PDB entry 7V05 | electron microscopy, 3.40 A resolution | chains G and X of the 29 polymer chains in the assembly

Chain G:
Name: 850 Fab Heavy Chain
Organism: Mus musculus
Notes: antibody fragment or engineered binder
Amino-acid sequence (226 residues; numbered 1 to 216 plus 10 insertion-coded residues; the number before each row is that of its first residue; a row labelled like 82A-82C holds insertion residues (82A, then the next letters in order)):
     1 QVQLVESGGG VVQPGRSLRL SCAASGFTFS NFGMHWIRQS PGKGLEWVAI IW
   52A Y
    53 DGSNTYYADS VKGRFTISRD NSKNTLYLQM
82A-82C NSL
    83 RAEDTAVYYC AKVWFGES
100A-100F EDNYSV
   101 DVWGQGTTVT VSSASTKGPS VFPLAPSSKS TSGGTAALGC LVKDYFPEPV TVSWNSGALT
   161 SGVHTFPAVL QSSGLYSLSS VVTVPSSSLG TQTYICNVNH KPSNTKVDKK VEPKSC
Not modelled in the structure: 215-216
Disulfides: Cys22-Cys92, Cys140-Cys196

Chain X:
Name: Circumsporozoite protein
Organism: Plasmodium falciparum
UniProt: Q7K740 (CSP_PLAF7); residues -104 to 260 here correspond to UniProt positions 20-384 (UniProt number = residue number + 124)
Amino-acid sequence (372 residues; each row starts with the number of its first residue; numbers below 1 keep their minus sign (Phe-104 is residue -104)):
  -104 FQEYQCYGSS SNTRVLNELN YDNAGTNLYN ELEMNYYGKQ ENWYSLKKNS RSLGENDDGN
   -44 NEDNEKLRKP KHKKLKQPAD GNPDPNANPN VDPNANPNVD PNANPNVDPN ANPNANPNAN
    16 PNANPNANPN ANPNANPNAN PNANPNANPN ANPNANPNAN PNANPNANPN ANPNANPNAN
    76 PNANPNANPN ANPNANPNAN PNANPNANPN ANPNANPNAN PNANPNANPN ANPNANPNAN
   136 PNANPNANPN ANPNKNNQGN GQGHNMPNDP NRNVDENANA NSAVKNNNNE EPSDKHIKEY
   196 LNKIQNSLST EWSPCSVTCG NGIQVRIKPG SANKPKDELD YANDIEKKIC KMEKCSSVFN
   256 VVQSSPHHHH HH
Not modelled in the structure: -104 to 3, 115-267
Differences from the reference sequence: conflict Ala74 (Val198 in Q7K740), Asn75 (Asp199 in Q7K740), Gln258 (Asn382 in Q7K740); expression tag (261-267)

Interface between chain G and chain X:
Residue-residue contacts - 25 pairs, chain G then chain X:
  Asn31(G) - Asn73(X)
  Asn31(G) - Ala74(X)  hydrogen bond (backbone-backbone)
  Phe32(G) - Asn73(X)
  Gly33(G) - Pro72(X)
  Gly33(G) - Asn73(X)  hydrogen bond (backbone-side chain)
  Trp52(G) - Pro68(X)
  Trp52(G) - Asn71(X)
  Trp52(G) - Pro72(X)
  Tyr52A(G) - Pro72(X)  hydrogen bond (backbone-backbone)
  Tyr52A(G) - Asn73(X)
  Tyr52A(G) - Ala74(X)  hydrophobic
  Tyr58(G) - Ala66(X)
  Val95(G) - Pro72(X)  hydrophobic
  Val95(G) - Asn73(X)
  Trp96(G) - Asn73(X)  hydrogen bond (backbone-side chain)
  Phe97(G) - Asn73(X)
  Phe97(G) - Pro76(X)  hydrophobic
  Asp100B(G) - Asn69(X)
  Asn100C(G) - Asn67(X)
  Asn100C(G) - Asn69(X)
  Tyr100D(G) - Asn69(X)
  Tyr100D(G) - Ala70(X)
  Tyr100D(G) - Asn71(X)  hydrogen bond
  Tyr100D(G) - Pro72(X)
  Tyr100D(G) - Asn73(X)
Other interface residues (no listed pair), chain G (15 interface residues in all): Ile50, Glu99, Ser100

In short:
15 residues of chain G face 10 of chain X across their interface; the contacts include 5 hydrogen bonds. Polar
contacts include Gly33(G)-Asn73(X), Trp96(G)-Asn73(X) and Tyr100D(G)-Asn71(X).
Here chain G is 850 Fab Heavy Chain (Mus musculus) and chain X is Circumsporozoite protein (Plasmodium
falciparum). Entry 7V05 (Complex of Plasmodium falciparum circumsporozoite protein with 850 Fab) was
determined by electron microscopy (same publication as 7UYL and 7UYM).
